PDB entry 8W5M | electron microscopy, 3.10 A resolution | chains A and C of the 6 polymer chains in the assembly

# Chain A (and C)
Molecule: Minor capsid protein A1
Organism: Escherichia phage Qbeta
Notes: chain C of this document is another copy of the same molecule, construct and numbering; everything in this record applies to it too
Reference sequence: Q8LTE1 (A1_BPQBE); residues 0-132 here correspond to UniProt positions 1-133 (UniProt number = residue number + 1)
Amino-acid sequence (133 residues; row label = number of the first residue in the row; numbering starts at 0):
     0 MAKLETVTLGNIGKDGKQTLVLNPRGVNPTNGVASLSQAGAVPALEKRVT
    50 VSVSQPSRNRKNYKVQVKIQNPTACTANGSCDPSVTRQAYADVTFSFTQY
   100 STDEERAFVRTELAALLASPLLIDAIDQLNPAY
Unresolved in the structure: 0, 132

# Chain A / chain C interface
Contacting residue pairs (11):
  R24(A) - Y62(C)
  P28(A) - V26(C)  hydrophobic
  A40(A) - S100(C)
  A40(A) - T101(C)
  V41(A) - Y99(C)  hydrophobic
  P42(A) - Y62(C)
  P42(A) - Q98(C)
  P42(A) - Y99(C)
  P42(A) - S100(C)
  D81(A) - Y99(C)
  P82(A) - Y99(C)  hydrogen bond (backbone-side chain)
Interface residues without a listed pair, chain A (9 interface residues in all): T29, A43
Interface residues without a listed pair, chain C (9 interface residues in all): P28, T97, D102

# In short
The chain A/chain C interface involves 9 residues from each chain; the contacts include 1 hydrogen bond. The
hydrogen-bonded pair is P82(A)-Y99(C).
Chain A and chain C are both Minor capsid protein A1 (Escherichia phage Qbeta); the structure, Cryo-EM
structure of Qb-Ab17, was determined by electron microscopy (same publication as 8W5D, 8W5E, 8W5F, 8W5G, 8W5L,
8W5N and 8 further entries).
